5M10 - chain A; structure by X-ray diffraction, 1.22 A resolution.

== Chain A ==
Molecule: Cyclohexanone Monooxygenase from Thermocrispum municipale
From: Thermocrispum municipale
Notes: EC 1.14.13.22
Sequence (541 residues; row label = number of the first residue in the row):
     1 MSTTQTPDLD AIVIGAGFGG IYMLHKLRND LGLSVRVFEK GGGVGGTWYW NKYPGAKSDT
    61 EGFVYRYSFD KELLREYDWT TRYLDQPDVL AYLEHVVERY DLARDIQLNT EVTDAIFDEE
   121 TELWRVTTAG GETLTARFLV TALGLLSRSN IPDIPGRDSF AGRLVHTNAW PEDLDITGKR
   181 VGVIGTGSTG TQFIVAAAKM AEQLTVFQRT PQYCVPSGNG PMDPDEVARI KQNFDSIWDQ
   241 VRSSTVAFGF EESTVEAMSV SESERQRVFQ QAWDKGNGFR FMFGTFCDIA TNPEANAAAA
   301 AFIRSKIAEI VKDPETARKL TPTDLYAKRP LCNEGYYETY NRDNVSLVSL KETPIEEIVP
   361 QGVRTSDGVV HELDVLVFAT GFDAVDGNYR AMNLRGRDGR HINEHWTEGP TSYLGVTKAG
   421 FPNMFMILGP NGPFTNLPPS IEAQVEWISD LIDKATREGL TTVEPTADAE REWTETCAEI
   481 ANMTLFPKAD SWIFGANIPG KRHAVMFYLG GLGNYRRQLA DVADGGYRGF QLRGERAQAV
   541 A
Unresolved in the structure: 1-5, 535-541
Residues lining bound ligands:
  - FAD (flavin-adenine dinucleotide): Ile14, Gly15, Ala16, Gly17, Phe18, Gly19, Gly20, Phe38, Glu39, Lys40, Gly41, Gly45, Gly46, Thr47, Trp48, Trp50, Asn51, Tyr53, Lys57, Ser58, Asp59, Thr60, Tyr65, Thr110, Glu111, Val112, Ala142, Leu143, Gly144, Leu146, Ser147, Thr189, Gln192, Phe248, Arg329, Phe382, Asn388, Met392, Leu428, Thr435, Asn436, Leu437, Pro438, Ile441
  - NADP (NAP; NADP nicotinamide-adenine-dinucleotide phosphate): Tyr53, Lys57, Ser58, Asp59, Leu146, Asn150, Pro152, Ile154, Ile184, Gly185, Thr186, Gly187, Ser188, Thr189, Gly190, Gln192, Arg209, Thr210, Lys328, Arg329, Leu350, Ala379, Thr380, Gly381, Phe382, Ser491, Trp492, Asn497
  - nicotinamide (NCA): Leu145, Leu146, Phe248, Phe279, Arg329, Phe434, Thr435, Leu437, Trp492, Phe507
From the paper describing this entry:
  - binding site for NADP: Arg329
  - contacts within the chain: Asp59-Arg329
  - binding site for nicotinamide: Leu145, Phe434, Thr435, Leu437

== In short ==
Ligands of chain A: flavin-adenine dinucleotide, NADP and nicotinamide. The paper reports a binding site for
nicotinamide at Leu145, Phe434 and Thr435 among others; a binding site for NADP at Arg329.
Chain A is Cyclohexanone Monooxygenase from Thermocrispum municipale (Thermocrispum municipale); the
structure, Crystal structure of cyclohexanone monooxygenase from Thermocrispum municipale in the oxidised
state with a bound nicotinamide, was determined by X-ray diffraction together with 5M0Z from the same study.
